8K9F - chains C and F of the 8 polymer chains in the assembly; structure by electron microscopy, 2.90 A resolution.

== Chain C ==
Protein: Polysulphide reductase NrfD
Source organism: Chloroflexus aurantiacus (strain ATCC 29366 / DSM 635 / J-10-fl)
UniProtKB: A9WEV4 (A9WEV4_CHLAA); residues 1-486 here = UniProt positions 1-486
Chain sequence (486 residues; each row starts with the number of its first residue):
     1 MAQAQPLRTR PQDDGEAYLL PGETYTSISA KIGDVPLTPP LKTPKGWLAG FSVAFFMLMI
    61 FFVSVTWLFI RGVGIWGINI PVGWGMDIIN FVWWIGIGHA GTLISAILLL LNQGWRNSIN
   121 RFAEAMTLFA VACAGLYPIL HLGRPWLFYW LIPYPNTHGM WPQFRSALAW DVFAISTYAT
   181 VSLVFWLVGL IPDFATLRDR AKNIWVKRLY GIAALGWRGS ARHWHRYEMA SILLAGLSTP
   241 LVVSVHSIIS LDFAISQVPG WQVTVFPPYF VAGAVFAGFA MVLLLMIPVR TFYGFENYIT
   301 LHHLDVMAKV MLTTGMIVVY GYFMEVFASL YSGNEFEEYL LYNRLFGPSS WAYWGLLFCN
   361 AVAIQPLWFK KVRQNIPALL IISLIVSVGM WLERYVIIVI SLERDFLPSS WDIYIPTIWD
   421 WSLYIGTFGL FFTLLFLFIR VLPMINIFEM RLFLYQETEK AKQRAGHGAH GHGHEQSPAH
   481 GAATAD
Unresolved in the structure: 1-15, 465-486
Ligand contacts:
  - heme c (HEC): W150, T157, H158, M160
  - pe(15:0/15:0) (JL3; [(2R)-3-[2-azanylethoxy(oxidanyl)phosphoryl]oxy-2-pentadecanoyloxy-propyl] pentadecanoate): H99, I107, L111, N112, Q113, V243, V271, I317
  - pe(16:0/14:0) (JLQ; [(2R)-3-[2-azanylethoxy(oxidanyl)phosphoryl]oxy-2-tetradecanoyloxy-propyl] hexadecanoate): Y18, L103, L111, Q113, W115, P268, V271, A272, H302, V306, K309, V310, T313, T314, I317
  - JM9 (1,3-bis(13-methyltetradecanoyloxy)propan-2-yl pentadecanoate): L110, I232, L233, G236, L237, T239, P240, V243
Reported in the primary citation:
  - catalytic residues: H141, D171 (proposed by the authors, not directly observed)

== Chain F ==
Protein: Quinol:cytochrome c oxidoreductase quinone-binding subunit 2
Source organism: Chloroflexus aurantiacus (strain ATCC 29366 / DSM 635 / J-10-fl)
UniProtKB: A9WEV7 (A9WEV7_CHLAA); residue numbers follow UniProt; this construct covers 1-411
Chain sequence (411 residues; numbered 1 to 411; the number before each row is that of its first residue):
     1 MATTSISQTR IPQLGQVQML GLAAAVIGIG VLAAGYFLSP TSFFESYIYG YYVAMTIPLG
    61 CLGFLMVQHL TGGAWGVTVR RMLEAGAATL PIMGLLFIPI ALGYFDTYKA LGLEHPLYEW
   121 ANPEVVTPGG AEFDPIIAHK VPWLSPLWVT ARIAIFFIIW SALALTLRAW SRQQDAGGDA
   181 KKLATRMRRL SGIGVALFVI TVTFFSFDVA MSLDPHWFST IYGAHYMANA GLMTLAFLAL
   241 MMSRVRDAAL FREYVSVKPI HDIGKLIFAF TVLWTYMSYG QLVIIWSGDV AEFTPWYVHR
   301 TQHGWVFVAL ALMLFAFALP FFVLLFRGTK RNLNTLATIA GWIVVMRFVD MAWIILPEFR
   361 EHLWDIAITD VAAPIGLIGL VIALFAANVQ QAPLLPLRDP NMEQLQNSGH H
Unresolved in the structure: 1-10, 408-411
Ligand contacts:
  - pe(15:0/15:0) (JL3; [(2R)-3-[2-azanylethoxy(oxidanyl)phosphoryl]oxy-2-pentadecanoyloxy-propyl] pentadecanoate): V67, T71, G72, G73, A74, W75, M227, K258, D262, K265, L266, A269, F270, Q404
  - pe(16:0/14:0) (JLQ; [(2R)-3-[2-azanylethoxy(oxidanyl)phosphoryl]oxy-2-tetradecanoyloxy-propyl] hexadecanoate): G60, G63, F64, V67, L70, T71, V195, F198, V199, M227, G231, F270, N401, Q404
  - JM9 (1,3-bis(13-methyltetradecanoyloxy)propan-2-yl pentadecanoate): H261, K265, F268, A269, V272, L273, T275, Y276, F317, F321, L325, F326, R327, K330

== How chain C and chain F interact ==
Pairs across the interface (52; chain C residue first):
  S247(C) - Y276(F)  hydrogen bond
  L251(C) - V283(F)  hydrophobic
  L251(C) - I284(F)  hydrophobic
  A254(C) - I284(F)
  I255(C) - S287(F)
  I255(C) - G288(F)  hydrogen bond (backbone-backbone)
  Q257(C) - D289(F)
  Q262(C) - I284(F)  hydrogen bond (side chain-backbone)
  Q262(C) - I285(F)
  Q262(C) - G288(F)  hydrogen bond (side chain-backbone)
  Q262(C) - F293(F)
  V263(C) - T220(F)
  V263(C) - I284(F)
  T264(C) - S219(F)  hydrogen bond
  T264(C) - T220(F)  hydrogen bond
  T264(C) - I221(F)  hydrogen bond (side chain-backbone)
  T264(C) - I284(F)
  T264(C) - I285(F)
  V265(C) - T220(F)  hydrogen bond (backbone-side chain)
  V265(C) - I221(F)  hydrophobic
  P267(C) - Y276(F)  hydrogen bond (backbone-side chain)
  P267(C) - I284(F)
  P268(C) - I221(F)  hydrophobic
  P268(C) - Y276(F)
  P268(C) - M277(F)  hydrophobic
  K309(C) - R188(F)
  Y320(C) - I200(F)  hydrophobic
  Y320(C) - T203(F)  hydrogen bond
  M324(C) - T203(F)
  M324(C) - F204(F)  hydrophobic
  M324(C) - F207(F)  hydrophobic
  M324(C) - T220(F)
  F327(C) - W143(F)
  F327(C) - F207(F)  hydrophobic
  A328(C) - T220(F)
  L330(C) - H139(F)
  Y331(C) - H139(F)
  Y331(C) - K140(F)  hydrogen bond (backbone-side chain)
  Y331(C) - L144(F)  hydrophobic
  Y331(C) - M211(F)
  Y331(C) - P215(F)
  Y331(C) - F218(F)  hydrophobic
  S332(C) - H139(F)  hydrogen bond (backbone-side chain)
  S332(C) - F218(F)
  G333(C) - H139(F)
  N334(C) - E292(F)  hydrogen bond
  E337(C) - F218(F)
  E338(C) - H139(F)  salt bridge
  W368(C) - G192(F)
  W368(C) - I193(F)
  Q463(C) - Q406(F)
  R464(C) - E403(F)
Also at the interface, not in a pair above, chain C (32 interface residues in all): W170, V243, V271, M316, F323, K460
Also at the interface, not in a pair above, chain F (39 interface residues in all): I136, A196, V199, S212, W217, Y222, A224, M227, Q281, V290

== In short ==
32 residues of chain C face 39 of chain F across their interface, with 13 hydrogen bonds and 1 salt bridge.
Polar pairs include E338(C)-H139(F), S247(C)-Y276(F) and Q262(C)-I284(F). Pe(16:0/14:0), pe(15:0/15:0) and
compound JM9 are bound between chain C and chain F. Bound to chain C: heme c. From the paper: catalytic
residues H141(C) and D171(C).
Here chain C is Polysulphide reductase NrfD and chain F is Quinol:cytochrome c oxidoreductase quinone-binding
subunit 2, both from Chloroflexus aurantiacus (strain ATCC 29366 / DSM 635 / J-10-fl). Entry 8K9F (Cryo-EM
structure of the photosynthetic alternative complex III from Chloroflexus aurantiacus at 2.9 angstrom) was
determined by electron microscopy, deposited together with 8K9E and 8X2J.
